6O94 - chain A; structure by X-ray diffraction, 1.98 A resolution.

== Chain A ==
Molecule: Interleukin-1 receptor-associated kinase 4
Source organism: Homo sapiens
Notes: EC 2.7.11.1
UniProt: Q9NWZ3 (IRAK4_HUMAN); numbering as in UniProt (aligned over 160-460)
Amino-acid sequence (320 residues; each row starts with the number of its first residue):
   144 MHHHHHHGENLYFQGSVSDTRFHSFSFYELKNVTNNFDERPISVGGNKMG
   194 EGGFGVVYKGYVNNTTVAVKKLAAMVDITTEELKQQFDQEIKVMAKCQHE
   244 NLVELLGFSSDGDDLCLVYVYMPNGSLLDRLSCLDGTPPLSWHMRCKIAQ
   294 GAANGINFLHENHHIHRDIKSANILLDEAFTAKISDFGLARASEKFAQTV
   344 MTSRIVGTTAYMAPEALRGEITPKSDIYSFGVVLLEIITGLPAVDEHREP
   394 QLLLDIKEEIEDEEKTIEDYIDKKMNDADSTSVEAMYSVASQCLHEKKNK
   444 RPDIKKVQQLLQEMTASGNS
Disordered / not traced: 144-162, 337-340, 459-463
Modified / non-standard residues: T342 (phosphothreonine; TPO); T345 (phosphothreonine; TPO); S346 (phosphoserine; SEP)
Sequence notes: initiating methionine (144); expression tag (145-159, 461-463)
Residues lining bound ligands: LRS (N-{5-[4-(hydroxymethyl)piperidin-1-yl]-1-methyl-2-(morpholin-4-yl)-1H-benzimidazol-6-yl}pyrazolo[1,5-a]pyrimidine-3-carboxamide): I185, M192, G193, E194, G195, V200, A211, V246, Y262, V263, Y264, M265, P266, N267, G268, S269, R273, D278, T280, A315, N316, L318, S328, D329
Swiss-Prot annotation at these positions:
  - active site: D311 (Proton acceptor)
  - binding site (ATP): M192 to V200, K213, K313 to N316, D329
  - modified residue: T342 (Phosphothreonine), T345 (Phosphothreonine), S346 (Phosphoserine)
  - natural variant: G298 (G298D: In IMD67)
  - mutagenesis: K213 (K213A: Loss of kinase activity)

== Overview ==
Chain A binds compound LRS. UniProt lists active-site residue D311, 15 ATP-binding residues and one
mutagenesis site.
Chain A is Interleukin-1 receptor-associated kinase 4 (Homo sapiens); the structure, Structure of the IRAK4
kinase domain with compound 17, was determined by X-ray diffraction (same publication as 6O8U, 6O95 and 6O9D).
